PDB entry 4OWJ | X-ray diffraction, 2.00 A resolution | chains E and F of the 7 polymer chains in the assembly

== Chain E (and F) ==
Protein: Cytolysin
From: Vibrio vulnificus
Notes: chain F of this document is another copy of the same molecule, construct and numbering; everything in this record applies to it too
UniProt: P19247 (VVHA_VIBVU); residue numbers follow UniProt; this construct covers 338-471
Sequence (138 residues; row label = number of the first residue in the row):
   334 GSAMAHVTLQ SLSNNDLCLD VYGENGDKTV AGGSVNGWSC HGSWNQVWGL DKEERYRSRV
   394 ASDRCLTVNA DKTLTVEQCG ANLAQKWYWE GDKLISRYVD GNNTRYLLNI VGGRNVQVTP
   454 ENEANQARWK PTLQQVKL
Unresolved in the structure: 334-336, 468-471 (chain F: 334-336, 469-471)
Sequence notes: expression tag (334-337)
Disulfide bonds: Cys351-Cys373, Cys398-Cys412
From the paper describing this entry:
  - specificity-determining residues: Asp353, Trp371 (by similarity / conservation)

== Interface between chain E and chain F ==
Residue-residue contacts (19; chain E residue first):
  Gln343(E) - Ala414(F)  hydrogen bond (side chain-backbone)
  Gln343(E) - Leu416(F)
  Gln343(E) - Lys419(F)
  Ser344(E) - Leu416(F)
  Leu345(E) - Leu416(F)  hydrophobic
  Leu345(E) - Arg430(F)
  Leu345(E) - Val432(F)
  Ser346(E) - Val432(F)
  Asn347(E) - Leu416(F)
  Asn347(E) - Val432(F)
  Asn348(E) - Asn415(F)
  Asn348(E) - Leu416(F)  hydrogen bond (backbone-backbone)
  Asn348(E) - Tyr431(F)
  Asn348(E) - Val432(F)  hydrogen bond (side chain-backbone)
  Asp349(E) - Asn415(F)
  Cys373(E) - Ala414(F)  hydrophobic
  Arg461(E) - Arg430(F)
  Lys463(E) - Glu387(F)  salt bridge
  Thr465(E) - Glu386(F)
Interface residues without a listed pair, chain E (12 interface residues in all): Leu466
Interface residues without a listed pair, chain F (10 interface residues in all): Lys385

== Summary ==
12 residues of chain E and 10 residues of chain F are in contact; the contacts include 3 hydrogen bonds and 1
salt bridge. Among the polar pairs are Lys463(E)-Glu387(F), Gln343(E)-Ala414(F) and Asn348(E)-Val432(F). From
the paper: specificity determinants Asp353(E) and Trp371(E).
Chain E and chain F are both Cytolysin (Vibrio vulnificus); the structure, Crystal Structure of the Vibrio
vulnificus Hemolysin/Cytolysin Beta-Trefoil Lectin, was determined by X-ray diffraction (same publication as
4OWK and 4OWL).
